8Z3Q - chains A and S of the 5 polymer chains in the assembly; structure by electron microscopy, 2.76 A resolution.

== Chain A ==
Name: Guanine nucleotide-binding protein G(s) subunit alpha isoforms short
Organism: Homo sapiens
Chain sequence (361 residues; numbered 1 to 394; 33 numbers in that range are skipped by the numbering (no residue carries them; nothing is unmodelled there); the number before each row is that of its first residue):
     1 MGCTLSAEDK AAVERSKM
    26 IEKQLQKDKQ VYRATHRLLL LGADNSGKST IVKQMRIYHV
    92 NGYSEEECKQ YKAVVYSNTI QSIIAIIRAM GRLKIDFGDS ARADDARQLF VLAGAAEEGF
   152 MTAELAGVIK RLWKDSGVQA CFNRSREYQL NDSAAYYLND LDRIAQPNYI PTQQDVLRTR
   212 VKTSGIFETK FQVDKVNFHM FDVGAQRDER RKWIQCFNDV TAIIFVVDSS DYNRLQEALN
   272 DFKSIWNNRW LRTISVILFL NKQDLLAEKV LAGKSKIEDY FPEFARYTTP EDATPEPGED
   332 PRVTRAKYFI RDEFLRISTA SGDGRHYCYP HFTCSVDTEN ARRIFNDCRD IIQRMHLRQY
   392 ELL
Unresolved in the structure: 1-3, 92-211

== Chain S ==
Name: scFv16
Organism: synthetic construct
Notes: antibody fragment or engineered binder
Chain sequence (285 residues; each row starts with the number of its first residue; note: 13 numbers in that range are skipped by the numbering (no residue carries them; nothing is unmodelled there); a row labelled like 121A-121N holds insertion residues (121A, then the next letters in order); numbers below 1 keep their minus sign (Met-36 is residue -36)):
   -36 MLLVNQSHQG FNKEHTSKMV SAIVLYVLLA AAAHSAFAVQ LVESGGGLVQ PGGSRKLSCS
    24 ASGFAFSSFG MHWVRQAPEK GLEWVAYISS GSGTIYYADT VKGRFTISRD DPKNTLFLQM
    84 TSLRSEDTAM YYCVRSIYYY GSSPFDFWGQ GTTLTVSA
121A-121N GGGGSGGGGSGGGG
   135 SADIVMTQAT SSVPVTPGES VSISCRSSKS LLHSNGNTYL YWFLQRPGQS PQLLIYRMSN
   195 LASGVPDRFS GSGSGTAFTL TISRLEAEDV GVYYCMQHLE YPLTFGAGTK LEL
Unresolved in the structure: -36 to 1, 121A-121N, 247
Disulfide bonds: Cys22-Cys96

== Chain A / chain S interface ==
Residue-residue contacts (18):
  Ser6(A) - His167(S)
  Ser6(A) - Tyr173(S)
  Ser6(A) - Leu233(S)
  Ala7(A) - His232(S)
  Ala7(A) - Leu233(S)
  Ala7(A) - Tyr235(S)  hydrophobic
  Glu8(A) - Tyr173(S)
  Glu8(A) - Tyr175(S)  hydrogen bond
  Glu8(A) - Arg191(S)  salt bridge
  Glu8(A) - His232(S)  salt bridge
  Asp9(A) - Asn169(S)
  Asp9(A) - Tyr173(S)  hydrogen bond
  Ala11(A) - Tyr101(S)
  Glu14(A) - Ser52(S)
  Glu14(A) - Gly56(S)
  Glu14(A) - Thr57(S)
  Arg15(A) - Ile100(S)
  Arg15(A) - Tyr101(S)
Other interface residues (no listed pair), chain A (11 interface residues in all): Thr4, Leu5, Ala12, Met18
Other interface residues (no listed pair), chain S (18 interface residues in all): Ser31, Ser53, Gly54, Tyr102, Pro107

== In short ==
Chain A and chain S form an interface of 11 and 18 residues respectively, with 2 hydrogen bonds and 2 salt
bridges. Polar pairs include Glu8(A)-Arg191(S), Glu8(A)-His232(S) and Glu8(A)-Tyr175(S).
Here chain A is Guanine nucleotide-binding protein G(s) subunit alpha isoforms short (Homo sapiens) and chain
S is scFv16 (synthetic construct). Entry 8Z3Q (Cryo-EM structure of the hGPR4-Gs complex in pH7.6) was
determined by electron microscopy.
